PDB entry 7BDX | X-ray diffraction, 2.60 A resolution | chains B and C of the 6 polymer chains in the assembly

[Chain B (and C)]
Name: Heat shock factor 2-binding protein
From: Homo sapiens
Notes: chain C of this document is another copy of the same molecule, construct and numbering; everything in this record applies to it too
Reference sequence: O75031 (HSF2B_HUMAN); residues 122-334 here = UniProt positions 122-334
Chain sequence (214 residues; each row starts with the number of its first residue):
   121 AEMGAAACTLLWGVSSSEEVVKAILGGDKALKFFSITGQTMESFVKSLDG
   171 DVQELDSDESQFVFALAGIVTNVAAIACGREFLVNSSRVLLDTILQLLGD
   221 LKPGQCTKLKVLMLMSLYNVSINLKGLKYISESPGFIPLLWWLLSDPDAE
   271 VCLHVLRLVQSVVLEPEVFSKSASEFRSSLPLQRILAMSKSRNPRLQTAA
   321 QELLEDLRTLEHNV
Unresolved in the structure: 333-334 (chain C: 334)
Modified positions: Mse123, Mse161, Mse233, Mse235, Mse308 (selenomethionine; parent Met)
Differences from the reference sequence: expression tag (121)
Bound ions: Mg2+ site 1 near Asp220 (its only coordinating residue here); Mg2+ site 2: Gln317 (shared with 1 residue of chain A)
UniProt features mapped onto this chain:
  - natural variant: Ser167 (S167L: In POF19)
  - mutagenesis: Arg200 (R200T: Abolishes interaction with BRCA2)
From the paper describing this entry:
  - mutagenesis - G199D: abolished binding to Breast cancer type 2 susceptibility protein
  - mutagenesis - E201A, K245T: unchanged binding to Breast cancer type 2 susceptibility protein

[Interface between chain B and chain C]
Contacting residue pairs - 36 pairs, chain B then chain C:
  Glu122(B) - Lys152(C)  salt bridge
  Glu122(B) - Ile156(C)
  Mse123(B) - Phe153(C)  hydrophobic
  Mse123(B) - Ile156(C)
  Mse123(B) - Thr160(C)
  Mse123(B) - Phe182(C)  hydrophobic
  Mse123(B) - Leu186(C)  hydrophobic
  Ala126(B) - Ile156(C)  hydrophobic
  Ala127(B) - Cys128(C)  hydrophobic
  Ala127(B) - Leu131(C)
  Cys128(B) - Ala127(C)  hydrophobic
  Thr129(B) - Lys149(C)
  Leu130(B) - Leu131(C)  hydrophobic
  Leu130(B) - Lys149(C)
  Leu130(B) - Phe153(C)  hydrophobic
  Leu131(B) - Ala127(C)
  Leu131(B) - Leu130(C)  hydrophobic
  Val134(B) - Val140(C)  hydrophobic
  Val134(B) - Ile144(C)  hydrophobic
  Val140(B) - Val134(C)  hydrophobic
  Val140(B) - Val140(C)  hydrophobic
  Ala143(B) - Val134(C)  hydrophobic
  Ile144(B) - Leu130(C)  hydrophobic
  Leu151(B) - Ala126(C)
  Leu151(B) - Thr129(C)
  Leu151(B) - Leu130(C)  hydrophobic
  Lys152(B) - Glu122(C)  salt bridge
  Phe153(B) - Mse123(C)  hydrophobic
  Phe153(B) - Leu130(C)  hydrophobic
  Ile156(B) - Glu122(C)
  Ile156(B) - Mse123(C)
  Ile156(B) - Ala126(C)  hydrophobic
  Thr157(B) - Mse123(C)
  Thr160(B) - Mse123(C)
  Phe182(B) - Mse123(C)  hydrophobic
  Leu186(B) - Mse123(C)  hydrophobic
Other interface residues (no listed pair), chain B (23 interface residues in all): Gly124, Gly133, Gly147
Other interface residues (no listed pair), chain C (22 interface residues in all): Gly124, Ala143, Ala150, Thr157

[In short]
Chain B and chain C form an interface of 23 and 22 residues respectively, with 2 salt bridges. The
salt-bridged pair is Glu122(B)-Lys152(C). From the paper: G199D of chain B abolishes binding to Breast cancer
type 2 susceptibility protein; E201A and K245T of chain B leave binding to Breast cancer type 2 susceptibility
protein unchanged.
Chain B and chain C are both Heat shock factor 2-binding protein (Homo sapiens); the structure, Armadillo
domain of HSF2BP in complex with BRCA2 peptide, was determined by X-ray diffraction.
